4QGH - chains A and B; structure by X-ray diffraction, 1.78 A resolution.

[Chain A (and B)]
Name: Thymidylate kinase
From: Staphylococcus aureus subsp. aureus
Notes: EC 2.7.4.9; fragment: tmk; chain B of this document is another copy of the same molecule, construct and numbering; everything in this record applies to it too
Reference sequence: Q6GJI9 (KTHY_STAAR); numbering as in UniProt (aligned over 1-205)
Amino-acid sequence (205 residues; row label = number of the first residue in the row):
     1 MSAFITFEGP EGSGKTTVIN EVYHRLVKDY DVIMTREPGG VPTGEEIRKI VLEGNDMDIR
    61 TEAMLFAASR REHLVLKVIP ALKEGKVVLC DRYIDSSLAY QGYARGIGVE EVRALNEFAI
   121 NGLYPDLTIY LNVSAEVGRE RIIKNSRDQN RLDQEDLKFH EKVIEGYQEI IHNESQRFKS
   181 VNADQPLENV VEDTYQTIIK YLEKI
Unresolved in the structure: 1, 146-152, 174-175 (chain B: 1, 145-150)
Ligand contacts: 32E (2-(3-chlorophenoxy)-3-fluoro-4-{(1S)-3-methyl-1-[(3S)-3-(5-methyl-2,4-dioxo-3,4-dihydropyrimidin-1(2H)-yl)piperidin-1-yl]butyl}benzoic acid): Glu11, Glu37, Pro38, Ile47, Arg48, Val51, Leu52, Leu65, Phe66, Ser69, Arg70, Arg92, Ser96, Ser97, Tyr100, Gln101

[Interface between chain A and chain B]
Pairs across the interface (2; chain A residue first):
  Lys49(A) with Asn182(B)
  Asn145(A) with Asn173(B)
Interface residues without a listed pair, chain A (4 interface residues in all): Arg36, Glu53
Interface residues without a listed pair, chain B (3 interface residues in all): His172

[Summary]
4 residues of chain A and 3 residues of chain B are in contact. Chain A binds compound 32E.
Both chains are Thymidylate kinase (Staphylococcus aureus subsp. aureus). Entry 4QGH (S.aureus TMK in complex
with potent inhibitor compound 47) was determined by X-ray diffraction, deposited together with 4QG7, 4QGA,
4QGF and 4QGG.
